PDB entry 1XMQ | X-ray diffraction, 3.00 A resolution | chains A and M of the 23 polymer chains in the assembly

== Chain A ==
Molecule: 16s ribosomal RNA
Organism: Thermus thermophilus
Sequence (1522 nucleotides; numbered 0 to 1544 plus 19 insertion-coded residues; 42 numbers in that range are skipped by the numbering (no residue carries them; nothing is unmodelled there); the number before each row is that of its first residue; a row labelled like 190A-190L holds insertion residues (190A, then the next letters in order); numbering starts at 0):
     0 UUUGUUGGAGAGUUUGAUCCUGGCUCAGGGUGAACGCUGGCGGCGUGCCU
    50 AAGACAUGCAAGUCGUGCGGG
    73 CCGCGGGGUUUU
    88 ACUCCG
    95 UGGUC
   101 AGCGGCGGACGGGUGAGUAACGCGUGGGU
  129A G
   130 ACCUACCCGGAAGAGGGGGACAACCCGGGGAAACUCGGGCUAAUCCCCCA
   180 UGUGGACCCGC
190A-190L CCCUUGGGGUGU
   191 GUCCAAAGGGCUUU
   216 GCCCGCUUCCGGAUGGGCCCGCGUCCCAUCAGCUAGUUGGUGGGGUAAUG
   266 GCCCACCAAGGCGACGACGGGUAGCCGGUCUGAGAGGAUGGCCGGCCACA
   316 GGGGCACUGAGACACGGGCCCCACUCCUACGGGAGGCAGCAGUUAGGAAU
   366 CUUCCGCAAUGGGCGCAAGCCUGACGGAGCGACGCCGCUUGGAGGAAGAA
   416 GCCCUUCGGGGUGUAAACUCCUGAA
   442 CCCGGGACGAAACCCCCGACGA
   474 GGGGACUGACGGUACCGGG
   494 GUAAUAGCGCCGGCCAACUCCGUGCCAGCAGCCGCGGUAAUACGGAGGGC
   544 GCGAGCGUUACCCGGAUUCACUGGGCGUAAAGGGCGUGUAGGCGGCCUGG
   594 GGCGUCCCAUGUGAAAGACCACGGCUCAACCGUGGGGGAGCGUGGGAUAC
   644 GCUCAGGCUAGACGGUGGGAGAGGGUGGUGGAAUUCCCGGAGUAGCGGUG
   694 AAAUGCGCAGAUACCGGGAGGAACGCCGAUGGCGAAGGCAGCCACCUGGU
   744 CCACCCGUGACGCUGAGGCGCGAAAGCGUGGGGAGCAAACCGGAUUAGAU
   794 ACCCGGGUAGUCCACGCCCUAAACGAUGCGCGCUAGGUCUCUGGGUCU
   848 CCUGGGGGCCGAAGCUAACGCGUUAAGCGCGCCGCCUGGGGAGUACGGCC
   898 GCAAGGCUGAAACUCAAAGGAAUUGACGGGGGCCCGCACAAGCGGUGGAG
   948 CAUGUGGUUUAAUUCGAAGCAACGCGAAGAACCUUACCAGGCCUUGACAU
   998 GCUA
 1001A G
  1002 GGAACCCGGGUGAAAGCCUGGGGUGCCCC
1030A-1030D GCGA
  1031 GGGGAGCCCUAGCACAGGUGCUGCAUGGCCGUCGUCAGCUCGUGCCGUGA
  1081 GGUGUUGGGUUAAGUCCCGCAACGAGCGCAACCCCCGCCGUUAGUUGCCA
  1131 GCGGUUCGGCCGGGCACUCUAACGGGACUGCCCGCGAAA
  1171 GCGGGAGGAAGGAGGGGACGACGUCUGGUCAGCAUGGCCCUUACGGCCUG
  1221 GGCGACACACGUGCUACAAUGCCCACUACAAAGCGAUGCCACCCGGCAAC
  1271 GGGGAGCUAAUCGCAAAAAGGUGGGCCCAGUUCGGAUUGGGGUCUGCAAC
  1321 CCGACCCCAUGAAGCCGGAAUCGCUAGUAAUCGCGGAUCAG
 1361B C
  1362 CAUGCCGCGGUGAAUACGUUCCCGGGCCUUGUACACACCGCCCGUCACGC
  1412 CAUGGGAGCGGGCUCUACCCGAAGUCGCCGGG
  1446 AGCCUACGGG
  1459 CAGGCGCCGAGGGUAGGGCCCGUGACUGGGGCGAAGUCGUAACAAGGUAG
  1509 CUGUACCGGAAGGUGCGGCUGGAUCACCUCCUUUCU
Unresolved in the structure: 0-4, 1001A, 1030A-1030D, 1361B, 1535-1538
Covalently attached groups: paromomycin (PAR) linked to G1405
Bound ions: Mg2+ site 1 near U14 (its only coordinating residue here); Mg2+ site 2 near G21 (its only coordinating residue here); Mg2+ site 3: G46, G394; Mg2+ site 4: C48, G115; Mg2+ site 5 near A53 (its only coordinating residue here); Mg2+ site 6: A59, C386, U387; Mg2+ site 7: G61, U62, G105; Mg2+ site 8: G69, G70, U98; Mg2+ site 9: G107, G324, A325, G326; Mg2+ site 10: A109, G331; Mg2+ site 11: A116, G117, G289; Mg2+ site 12: C121, G124, U125, G126, G236; 62 more Mg2+ sites not listed
Small-molecule neighbours: paromomycin (PAR): C1404, U1406, C1407, A1408, C1409, G1489, C1490, G1491, A1492, A1493, G1494, U1495, C1496

== Chain M ==
Name: 30S Ribosomal Protein S13
Organism: Thermus thermophilus
UniProt: P80377 (RS13_THETH); residues 1-126 here correspond to UniProt positions 0-125 (UniProt number = residue number - 1)
Chain sequence (126 residues; numbered 1 to 126; the number before each row is that of its first residue):
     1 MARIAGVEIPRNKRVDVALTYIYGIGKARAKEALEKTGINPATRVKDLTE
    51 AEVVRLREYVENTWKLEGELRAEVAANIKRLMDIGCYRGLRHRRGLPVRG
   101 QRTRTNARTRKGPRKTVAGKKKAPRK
Unresolved in the structure: 1

== Interface between chain A and chain M ==
Contacting residue pairs (104):
  G947(A) with Arg-108(M), phosphate contact; Thr-109(M), hydrogen bond to the phosphate
  C948(A) with Asn-106(M), hydrogen bond to the base; Ala-107(M), phosphate contact; Arg-108(M), hydrogen bond to the phosphate; Thr-109(M), hydrogen bond to the phosphate
  A949(A) with Gln-101(M), phosphate contact; Arg-102(M), phosphate contact; Asn-106(M), hydrogen bond to the base
  U950(A) with Arg-102(M), salt bridge to the phosphate; Thr-105(M), hydrogen bond to the base; Asn-106(M), hydrogen bond to the base
  G951(A) with Arg-102(M), salt bridge to the phosphate; Thr-105(M), base contact; Lys-126(M), base contact
  U952(A) with Arg-104(M), hydrogen bond to the base; Thr-105(M), base contact; Arg-125(M), base contact; Lys-126(M), hydrogen bond to the sugar
  G953(A) with Arg-104(M), hydrogen bond to the base; Ala-123(M), hydrogen bond to the sugar; Arg-125(M), sugar contact
  G954(A) with Arg-104(M), hydrogen bond to the base; Gly-119(M), sugar contact; Lys-120(M), sugar contact; Ala-123(M), phosphate contact
  A965(A) with Pro-124(M), base contact
  A969(A) with Lys-126(M), base contact
  C970(A) with Lys-126(M), base contact
  A1225(A) with Arg-102(M), phosphate contact; Thr-103(M), sugar contact; Arg-104(M), phosphate contact
  C1226(A) with Arg-91(M), salt bridge to the phosphate; Leu-96(M), phosphate contact; Thr-103(M), hydrogen bond to the phosphate; Arg-104(M), base contact; Lys-111(M), hydrogen bond to the phosphate
  A1227(A) with Leu-96(M), phosphate contact; Lys-111(M), hydrogen bond to the phosphate; Lys-115(M), hydrogen bond to the sugar; Val-117(M), sugar contact
  C1228(A) with Arg-104(M), hydrogen bond to the base; Arg-108(M), salt bridge to the phosphate; Lys-111(M), salt bridge to the phosphate; Arg-114(M), phosphate contact; Lys-115(M), hydrogen bond to the phosphate; Thr-116(M), hydrogen bond to the phosphate; Val-117(M), hydrogen bond to the sugar; Ala-118(M), base contact
  A1229(A) with Arg-104(M), base contact; Thr-105(M), base contact; Arg-114(M), salt bridge to the phosphate; Thr-116(M), hydrogen bond to the phosphate; Arg-125(M), hydrogen bond to the sugar
  C1230(A) with Thr-105(M), base contact; Arg-125(M), hydrogen bond to the sugar; Lys-126(M), base contact
  G1295(A) with Arg-14(M), phosphate contact
  C1296(A) with Arg-14(M), salt bridge to the phosphate; Arg-44(M), salt bridge to the phosphate
  C1297(A) with Lys-13(M), salt bridge to the phosphate; Arg-44(M), salt bridge to the phosphate
  U1302(A) with Lys-13(M), salt bridge to the phosphate; Arg-14(M), hydrogen bond to the base; Val-17(M), phosphate contact; Tyr-21(M), hydrogen bond to the phosphate; Lys-27(M), hydrogen bond to the sugar
  A1306(A) with Thr-109(M), hydrogen bond to the sugar
  U1307(A) with Gln-101(M), hydrogen bond to the phosphate; Thr-109(M), sugar contact; Arg-110(M), phosphate contact
  U1308(A) with Ile-78(M), sugar contact; His-92(M), hydrogen bond to the phosphate; Pro-97(M), phosphate contact; Val-98(M), hydrogen bond to the phosphate; Arg-99(M), salt bridge to the phosphate; Gln-101(M), hydrogen bond to the phosphate; Arg-110(M), sugar contact
  G1309(A) with Val-74(M), sugar contact; Asn-77(M), hydrogen bond to the sugar; Ile-78(M), sugar contact; Arg-88(M), salt bridge to the phosphate; His-92(M), salt bridge to the phosphate; Arg-99(M), salt bridge to the phosphate
  G1310(A) with Asn-77(M), phosphate contact; Arg-88(M), salt bridge to the phosphate
  C1320(A) with Tyr-87(M), sugar contact
  C1321(A) with Tyr-87(M), sugar contact
  C1322(A) with Gly-100(M), sugar contact
  G1323(A) with Gly-100(M), phosphate contact
  C1328(A) with Ala-28(M), phosphate contact; Arg-29(M), sugar contact
  A1329(A) with Tyr-23(M), phosphate contact; Gly-24(M), phosphate contact; Ile-25(M), phosphate contact; Gly-26(M), hydrogen bond to the phosphate; Ala-28(M), phosphate contact; Arg-29(M), hydrogen bond to the phosphate; Leu-70(M), sugar contact
  U1330(A) with Ile-22(M), phosphate contact; Tyr-23(M), phosphate contact; Ile-25(M), hydrogen bond to the phosphate; Gly-26(M), phosphate contact
  G1331(A) with Tyr-23(M), phosphate contact
Other interface residues (no listed pair), chain A (37 interface residues in all): G1231, U1301, A1332
Other interface residues (no listed pair), chain M (52 interface residues in all): Thr-20, Arg-80, Leu-81, Pro-113

== In short ==
37 residues of chain A face 52 of chain M across their interface, with 35 hydrogen bonds and 16 salt bridges.
Polar pairs include C948(A)/Asn-106(M), A949(A)/Asn-106(M) and U950(A)/Thr-105(M). Paromomycin is covalently
linked to G1405(A). G46(A) and G394(A) coordinate Mg2+ site 3.
Here chain A is 16s ribosomal RNA and chain M is 30S Ribosomal Protein S13, both from Thermus thermophilus.
Entry 1XMQ (Crystal Structure of t6A37-ASLLysUUU AAA-mRNA Bound to the Decoding Center) was determined by
X-ray diffraction, deposited together with 1XMO.
